Entry 4OZN (X-ray diffraction, 2.60 A resolution); this record covers chains A and B of the 3 polymer chains in the assembly.

# Chain A (and B)
Molecule: Nitrogen regulatory protein P-II
From: Haloferax mediterranei
Notes: chain B of this document is another copy of the same molecule, construct and numbering; everything in this record applies to it too
UniProtKB: B8ZYW1 (B8ZYW1_HALMT); numbering as in UniProt (aligned over 1-123)
Sequence (143 residues; numbered -19 to 123; the number before each row is that of its first residue; numbers below 1 keep their minus sign (Met-19 is residue -19)):
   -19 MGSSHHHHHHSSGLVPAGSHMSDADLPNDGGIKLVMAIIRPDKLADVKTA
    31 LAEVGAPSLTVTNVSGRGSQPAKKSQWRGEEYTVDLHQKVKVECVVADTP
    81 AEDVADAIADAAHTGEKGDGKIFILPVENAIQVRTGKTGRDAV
Unresolved in the structure: -19 to 4, 51-53 (chain B: -19 to 4, 50-64)
Sequence notes: expression tag (-19 to 0)
Small-molecule neighbours:
  - ATP (adenosine-5'-triphosphate), molecule 1: Ile18, Ser45, Gly46, Arg47, Gly48, Ser49, Lys69, Lys97, Gly98, Asp99, Gly100, Lys101, Phe103
  - ATP, molecule 2: Ser38, Leu39, Thr40, Glu73, Cys74, Val75, Gln112, Arg114, Val123
Swiss-Prot annotation at these positions:
  - binding site (ATP): Ser38 to Thr40, Ser49, Val75, Gly98 to Lys101, Arg114
  - binding site (ADP): Ser49, Gly98 to Lys101
  - binding site (AMP): Gly98 to Lys101
  - modified residue: Tyr62 (O-UMP-tyrosine)
From the paper describing this entry:
  - binding site for ATP: Gln112, Arg114
  - conformationally variable residues (order/disorder transition): Gly48 to Asp65
  - contacts within the chain: Gly48-Tyr62 (hydrogen bond), Arg47-Tyr62, Gln50-Tyr62
  - specificity-determining residues: Ser38 (proposed by the authors, not directly observed)

# How chain A and chain B interact
Pairs across the interface (57):
  Lys13(A) with Glu108(B), salt bridge
  Met16(A) with Glu73(B)
  Ile18(A) with Thr40(B)
  Thr42(A) with Thr42(B)
  Val44(A) with Thr40(B); Val41(B); Thr42(B)
  Ser45(A) with Thr40(B); Val41(B), hydrogen bond (backbone-backbone)
  Gly46(A) with Leu39(B)
  Arg47(A) with Lys28(B), hydrogen bond (side chain-backbone); Ala32(B); Pro37(B), hydrogen bond (side chain-backbone); Ser38(B); Leu39(B), hydrogen bond (backbone-backbone)
  Gly48(A) with Ser38(B), hydrogen bond (backbone-side chain)
  Ser49(A) with Ser38(B), hydrogen bond (backbone-side chain)
  Gln50(A) with Ala32(B); Pro37(B)
  Tyr62(A) with Pro37(B)
  Thr63(A) with Lys28(B)
  Val64(A) with Lys28(B), hydrogen bond (backbone-side chain)
  Leu66(A) with Lys28(B); Val41(B), hydrophobic
  Lys71(A) with Thr42(B); Glu73(B), salt bridge
  Glu82(A) with Asn109(B), hydrogen bond
  Ala85(A) with Ile111(B), hydrophobic
  Asp86(A) with Ile111(B)
  Ala89(A) with Val113(B)
  Ala92(A) with Val113(B)
  His93(A) with Val113(B), hydrogen bond (side chain-backbone); Arg114(B), hydrogen bond (side chain-backbone)
  Gly95(A) with Arg114(B)
  Glu96(A) with Arg114(B)
  Lys97(A) with Arg114(B)
  Asp99(A) with Val113(B); Arg114(B)
  Gly100(A) with Val113(B), hydrogen bond (backbone-backbone)
  Lys101(A) with Ile111(B); Val113(B); Ala122(B); Val123(B), hydrogen bond (side chain-backbone)
  Ile102(A) with Ala110(B); Ile111(B), hydrogen bond (backbone-backbone); Val113(B), hydrophobic
  Phe103(A) with Val75(B), hydrophobic; Asn109(B); Ala110(B), hydrophobic
  Ile104(A) with Val107(B); Glu108(B), hydrogen bond (backbone-backbone); Asn109(B), hydrogen bond (backbone-backbone)
  Leu105(A) with Leu14(B), hydrophobic; Pro106(B); Val107(B), hydrophobic
  Pro106(A) with Pro106(B); Glu108(B)
Other interface residues (no listed pair), chain A (35 interface residues in all): Asn43, Asp65
Other interface residues (no listed pair), chain B (25 interface residues in all): Leu24, Leu31, Leu105, Gln112

# Summary
The interface between chain A and chain B involves 35 residues on one side and 25 on the other; the contacts
include 15 hydrogen bonds and 2 salt bridges. Among the polar pairs are Lys13(A)-Glu108(B), Lys71(A)-Glu73(B)
and Arg47(A)-Lys28(B). The paper reports a binding site for ATP at Gln112(A) and Arg114(A); the specificity
determinant Ser38(A).
Both chains are Nitrogen regulatory protein P-II (Haloferax mediterranei). Entry 4OZN (GlnK2 from Haloferax
mediterranei complexed with ATP) was determined by X-ray diffraction, deposited together with 4OZJ and 4OZL.
